Entry 1Q0M (X-ray diffraction, 1.68 A resolution); this record covers chains A and F of the 6 polymer chains in the assembly.

Chain A (and F):
Name: Superoxide dismutase [Ni]
From: Streptomyces seoulensis
Notes: EC 1.15.1.1; chain F of this document is another copy of the same molecule, construct and numbering; everything in this record applies to it too
Reference sequence: P80734 (SODN_STRSO); residues 1-117 here correspond to UniProt positions 15-131 (UniProt number = residue number + 14)
Amino-acid sequence (117 residues; row label = number of the first residue in the row):
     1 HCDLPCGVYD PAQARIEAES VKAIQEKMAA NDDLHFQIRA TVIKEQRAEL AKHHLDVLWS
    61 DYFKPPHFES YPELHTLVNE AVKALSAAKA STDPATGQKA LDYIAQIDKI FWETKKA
Metal / ion sites: Ni2+: His1, Cys2, Cys6
Curated features (UniProtKB/Swiss-Prot):
  - binding site (Ni(2+)): His1, Cys2, Cys6
What the authors report for this chain:
  - Ni2+ coordination: His1, Cys2, Cys6
  - mutagenesis - H1A, H1C, H1D, H1K, H1N, H1Q, H1R, H1W, H1Y, Y9A, Y9K, Y9Q, E17A, R39A: abolished catalytic activity
  - mutagenesis - D3A, Y9F, Y9W, R47A: decreased catalytic activity
  - catalytic residues: Tyr9, Lys64 (proposed by the authors, not directly observed)

Interface between chain A and chain F:
Pairs across the interface (34):
  Asp3(A) with Lys52(F), salt bridge; Ser86(F), hydrogen bond; Lys89(F), salt bridge
  Glu49(A) with His53(F)
  Lys52(A) with Asp3(F), salt bridge; Asp61(F), salt bridge
  His53(A) with Glu49(F)
  Asp56(A) with Asp56(F); Trp59(F)
  Trp59(A) with Asp56(F); Trp59(F); His75(F); Val78(F), hydrophobic; Asn79(F), hydrogen bond (backbone-side chain); Lys83(F)
  Ser60(A) with Val82(F); Lys83(F), hydrogen bond (backbone-side chain)
  Asp61(A) with Lys52(F), salt bridge; Ser86(F)
  Phe63(A) with Lys83(F), hydrogen bond (backbone-side chain)
  Phe68(A) with Asn79(F)
  His75(A) with Trp59(F); His75(F)
  Val78(A) with Trp59(F), hydrophobic
  Asn79(A) with Trp59(F), hydrogen bond (side chain-backbone); Ser60(F); Phe68(F)
  Val82(A) with Ser60(F)
  Lys83(A) with Trp59(F); Ser60(F), hydrogen bond (side chain-backbone); Phe63(F), hydrogen bond (side chain-backbone)
  Ser86(A) with Asp3(F), hydrogen bond; Asp61(F)
  Lys89(A) with Asp3(F), salt bridge
Also at the interface, not in a pair above, chain A (21 interface residues in all): Glu45, Lys64, Pro65, Thr76
Also at the interface, not in a pair above, chain F (19 interface residues in all): Glu45, Lys64
The authors on this interface:
  - specific contacts: Asp3(A)-Lys52(F) (hydrogen bond), Asp3(A)-Ser86(F) (hydrogen bond), Asp3(A)-Lys89(F) (hydrogen bond)

Summary:
Chain A and chain F form an interface of 21 and 19 residues respectively, with 8 hydrogen bonds and 6 salt
bridges. Polar pairs include Asp3(A)-Lys52(F), Asp3(A)-Lys89(F) and Lys52(A)-Asp61(F). The paper describes
hydrogen bonds between Asp3(A) and Lys52(F), Asp3(A) and Ser86(F) and Asp3(A) and Lys89(F). The paper reports
catalytic residues Tyr9(A) and Lys64(A); H1A, H1C and H1D of chain A, among others, abolish catalytic
activity; 18 substitutions were tested in all.
Both chains are Superoxide dismutase [Ni] (Streptomyces seoulensis). Entry 1Q0M (Crystal structure of
Ni-containing superoxide dismutase with Ni-ligation corresponding to the state after full x-ray-induced
reduction) was determined by X-ray diffraction (same publication as 1Q0D, 1Q0F, 1Q0G and 1Q0K).
